PDB entry 1A1G | X-ray diffraction, 1.90 A resolution | chains C and A of the 3 polymer chains in the assembly

== Chain C ==
Molecule: 11-nt DNA strand
Sequence (11 nucleotides; numbered 51 to 61; the number before each row is that of its first residue):
    51 TACGCCCACGC

== Chain A ==
Molecule: Dsnr zinc finger peptide
Source organism: Mus musculus
Reference sequence: P08046 (EGR1_MOUSE); residues 102-190 here correspond to UniProt positions 308-396 (UniProt number = residue number + 206)
Chain sequence (90 residues; row label = number of the first residue in the row):
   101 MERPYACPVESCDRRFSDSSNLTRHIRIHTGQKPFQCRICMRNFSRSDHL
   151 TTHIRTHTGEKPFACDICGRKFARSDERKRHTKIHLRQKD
Disordered / not traced: 101-102, 187-190
Construct notes: variant Asp118 (Arg324 in P08046), Ser120 (Asp326 in P08046), Asn121 (Glu327 in P08046)
Ion coordination: Zn2+ site 1: Cys107, Cys112, His125, His129; Zn2+ site 2: Cys137, Cys140, His153, His157; Zn2+ site 3: Cys165, Cys168, His181, His185

== Interface between chain C and chain A ==
Residue-residue contacts (13; chain C residue first):
  DT51(C) - Ser119(A)  phosphate contact
  DT51(C) - Ser120(A)  sugar contact
  DT51(C) - Thr123(A)  hydrogen bond to the phosphate
  DA52(C) - Ser120(A)  hydrogen bond to the phosphate
  DC53(C) - Phe135(A)  phosphate contact
  DG54(C) - Arg124(A)  base contact
  DC55(C) - Arg146(A)  base contact
  DC55(C) - Asp148(A)  hydrogen bond to the base
  DC56(C) - Asp148(A)  base contact
  DC56(C) - Ser175(A)  hydrogen bond to the phosphate
  DC57(C) - Lys179(A)  salt bridge to the phosphate
  DA58(C) - Arg174(A)  base contact
  DA58(C) - Asp176(A)  hydrogen bond to the base
Other interface residues (no listed pair), chain C (10 interface residues in all): DC59, DG60
Other interface residues (no listed pair), chain A (15 interface residues in all): Asp118, Ser147, Phe163, Arg180

== In short ==
10 residues of chain C face 15 of chain A across their interface; the contacts include 5 hydrogen bonds and 1
salt bridge. Polar pairs include DC55(C)-Asp148(A), DA58(C)-Asp176(A) and DT51(C)-Thr123(A). The Zn2+ site 1
is built by Cys107(A), Cys112(A), His125(A) and His129(A).
Chain C is an 11-nt DNA strand and chain A is Dsnr zinc finger peptide (Mus musculus); the structure, Dsnr
(ZIF268 variant) zinc finger-DNA complex (gcgt site), was determined by X-ray diffraction together with 1A1H,
1A1I, 1A1J, 1A1K and 1A1L from the same study.
